PDB entry 6NM5 | electron microscopy, 6.20 A resolution (low resolution: residue-level contacts below are approximate; hydrogen-bond / salt-bridge calls are withheld) | chains 1F and 2E of the 76 polymer chains in the assembly

[Chain 1F (and 2E)]
Molecule: Type IV conjugative transfer system pilin TraA
Organism: Escherichia coli
Notes: chain 2E of this document is another copy of the same molecule, construct and numbering; everything in this record applies to it too
UniProt: A0A1Y2ZDR2 (A0A1Y2ZDR2_ECOLX); residues 6-70 here correspond to UniProt positions 30-94 (UniProt number = residue number + 24)
Sequence (65 residues; row label = number of the first residue in the row):
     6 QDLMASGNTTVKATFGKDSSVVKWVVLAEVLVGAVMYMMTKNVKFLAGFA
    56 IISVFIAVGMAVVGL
What the authors report for this chain:
  - mutagenesis - D23G: abolished binding to phage R17 (citing earlier work)
  - mutagenesis - A18E: abolished binding to R17 (citing earlier work)

[Chain 1F / chain 2E interface]
Pairs across the interface (4):
  Asn-47(1F) / Met-44(2E)
  Val-48(1F) / Met-43(2E)
  Ala-52(1F) / Leu-36(2E)
  Val-59(1F) / Trp-29(2E)

[Summary]
The chain 1F/chain 2E interface involves 4 residues from each chain. From the paper: D23G of chain 1F
abolishes binding to phage R17; A18E of chain 1F abolishes binding to R17.
Both chains are Type IV conjugative transfer system pilin TraA (Escherichia coli). Entry 6NM5 (F-pilus/MS2
Maturation protein complex) was determined by electron microscopy.
